Entry 8EV9 (electron microscopy, 3.33 A resolution); this record covers chains A and D of the 4 polymer chains in the assembly.

Chain A:
Name: Cyclic nucleotide-gated cation channel alpha-3
Source organism: Homo sapiens
UniProt: Q16281 (CNGA3_HUMAN); numbering as in UniProt (aligned over 151-694)
Amino-acid sequence (552 residues; row label = number of the first residue in the row):
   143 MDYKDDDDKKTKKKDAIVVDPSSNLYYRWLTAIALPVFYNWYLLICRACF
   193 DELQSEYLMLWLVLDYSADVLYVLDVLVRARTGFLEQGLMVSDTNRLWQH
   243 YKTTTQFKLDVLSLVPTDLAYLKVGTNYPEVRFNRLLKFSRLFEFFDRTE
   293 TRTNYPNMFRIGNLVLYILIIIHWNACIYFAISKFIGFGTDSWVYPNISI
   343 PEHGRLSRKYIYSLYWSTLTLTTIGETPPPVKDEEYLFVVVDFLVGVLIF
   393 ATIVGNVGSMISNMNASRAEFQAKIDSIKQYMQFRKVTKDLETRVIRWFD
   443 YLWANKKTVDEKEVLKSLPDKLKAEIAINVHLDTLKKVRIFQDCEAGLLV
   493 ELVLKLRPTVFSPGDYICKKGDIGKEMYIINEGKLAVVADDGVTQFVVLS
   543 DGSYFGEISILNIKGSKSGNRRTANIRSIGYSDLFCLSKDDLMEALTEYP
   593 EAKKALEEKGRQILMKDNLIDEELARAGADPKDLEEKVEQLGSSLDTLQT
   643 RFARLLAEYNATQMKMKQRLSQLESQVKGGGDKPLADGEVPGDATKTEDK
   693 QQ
Not modelled in the structure: 143-158, 261-267, 610-694
Glycans and other covalent adducts: N-acetylglucosamine (NAG) linked to Asn-339
Construct notes: initiating methionine (143); expression tag (144-150)
Residues lining bound ligands: cyclic guanosine monophosphate (PCG): Cys-510, Gly-516, Val-529, Phe-547, Gly-548, Glu-549, Ile-550, Ser-551, Arg-563, Arg-564, Thr-565, Ala-566, Ile-568
Curated features (UniProtKB/Swiss-Prot):
  - region: Thr-365 to Glu-368 (Selectivity filter)
  - binding site (3',5'-cyclic GMP): Gly-548, Glu-549, Ser-551, Arg-564, Thr-565, Asp-609
  - site (Central gate): Phe-392, Val-396
  - glycosylation: Asn-339 (N-linked (GalNAc...) asparagine)
  - natural variant: Asp-162 (D162V: In ACHM2), Pro-163 (P163L: In ACHM2), Trp-171 (W171C: In ACHM2), Tyr-181 (Y181C: In ACHM2), Asn-182 (N182Y: In ACHM2), Leu-186 (L186F: In ACHM2), Cys-191 (C191Y: In ACHM2), Glu-194 (E194K: In ACHM2), Arg-223 (R223Q: In ACHM2; R223W: In ACHM2), Thr-224 (T224I: Found in patients with cone-rod dystrophy; T224R: In ACHM2), Glu-228 (E228K: In ACHM2; uncertain significance), Phe-249 (F249S: In ACHM2), 46 further natural variant entries in UniProt

Chain D:
Name: Cyclic nucleotide-gated cation channel beta-3
Source organism: Homo sapiens
UniProt: Q9NQW8 (CNGB3_HUMAN); residue numbers follow UniProt; this construct covers 79-809
Amino-acid sequence (740 residues; numbered 70 to 809; the number before each row is that of its first residue):
    70 MDYKDDDDKSGDLTTNPDPQNAAEPTGTVPEQKEMDPGKEGPNSPQNKPP
   120 AAPVINEYADAQLHNLVKRMRQRTALYKKKLVEGDLSSPEASPQTAKPTA
   170 VPPVKESDDKPTEHYYRLLWFKVKKMPLTEYLKRIKLPNSIDSYTDRLYL
   220 LWLLLVTLAYNWNCCFIPLRLVFPYQTADNIHYWLIADIICDIIYLYDML
   270 FIQPRLQFVRGGDIIVDSNELRKHYRTSTKFQLDVASIIPFDICYLFFGF
   320 NPMFRANRMLKYTSFFEFNHHLESIMDKAYIYRVIRTTGYLLFILHINAC
   370 VYYWASNYEGIGTTRWVYDGEGNEYLRCYYWAVRTLITIGGLPEPQTLFE
   420 IVFQLLNFFSGVFVFSSLIGQMRDVIGAATANQNYFRACMDDTIAYMNNY
   470 SIPKLVQKRVRTWYEYTWDSQRMLDESDLLKTLPTTVQLALAIDVNFSII
   520 SKVDLFKGCDTQMIYDMLLRLKSVLYLPGDFVCKKGEIGKEMYIIKHGEV
   570 QVLGGPDGTKVLVTLKAGSVFGEISLLAAGGGNRRTANVVAHGFANLLTL
   620 DKKTLQEILVHYPDSERILMKKARVLLKQKAKTAEATPPRKDLALLFPPK
   670 EETPKLFKTLLGGTGKASLARLLKLKREQAAQKKENSEGGEEEGKENEDK
   720 QKENEDKQKENEDKGKENEDKDKGREPEEKPLDRPECTASPIAVEEEPHS
   770 VRRTVLPRGTSRQSLIISMAPSAEGGEEVLTIEVKEKAKQ
Not modelled in the structure: 70-205, 574-576, 647-809
Construct notes: initiating methionine (70); expression tag (71-78)
Residues lining bound ligands: cyclic guanosine monophosphate (PCG): Cys-552, Val-571, Leu-581, Val-582, Phe-590, Gly-591, Glu-592, Ile-593, Ser-594, Arg-603, Arg-604, Thr-605, Ala-606, Val-608
Curated features (UniProtKB/Swiss-Prot):
  - region: Thr-407 to Gly-410 (Selectivity filter)
  - binding site (3',5'-cyclic GMP): Gly-591, Glu-592, Arg-604, Thr-605
  - site: Phe-434 (Central gate), Ile-438 (Central gate), Arg-442 (Occludes the pore below the central gate)
  - natural variant: Gly-107 (G107R: In ACHM3; uncertain significance), Lys-148 (K148E: In ACHM3), Ser-156 (S156F: In ACHM3), Glu-199 (E199K: In ACHM3; uncertain significance), Pro-309 (P309L: In ACHM3), Arg-403 (R403Q: Found in macular degeneration; uncertain significance), Ser-435 (S435F: In ACHM3), Met-466 (M466T: In ACHM3; uncertain significance), Tyr-469 (Y469D: In STGD1), Asp-494 (D494N: In ACHM3; uncertain significance), Asp-513 (D513Y: In ACHM3; uncertain significance), Phe-525 (F525N: In ACHM3), 4 further natural variant entries in UniProt

How chain A and chain D interact:
Residue-residue contacts - 70 pairs, chain A then chain D:
  Leu-227(A) / Tyr-485(D)  hydrophobic
  Gln-229(A) / His-566(D)  hydrogen bond
  Gln-229(A) / Gly-567(D)
  Gln-229(A) / Ala-586(D)
  Gly-230(A) / Gly-612(D)
  Gly-230(A) / Phe-613(D)  hydrogen bond (backbone-backbone)
  Glu-292(A) / Arg-456(D)  hydrogen bond (backbone-side chain)
  Thr-293(A) / Arg-456(D)
  Thr-293(A) / Arg-480(D)  hydrogen bond (backbone-side chain)
  Thr-365(A) / Ile-408(D)
  Ile-366(A) / Ile-408(D)
  Gly-367(A) / Arg-403(D)  hydrogen bond (backbone-side chain)
  Pro-371(A) / Tyr-399(D)
  Pro-372(A) / Tyr-399(D)
  Val-373(A) / Arg-396(D)  hydrogen bond (backbone-side chain)
  Asp-375(A) / Asn-392(D)
  Asp-375(A) / Leu-395(D)
  Asp-375(A) / Arg-396(D)  salt bridge
  Tyr-378(A) / Arg-396(D)
  Tyr-378(A) / Tyr-399(D)  hydrophobic
  Leu-379(A) / Leu-395(D)  hydrophobic
  Val-381(A) / Tyr-399(D)  hydrophobic
  Val-382(A) / Tyr-398(D)  hydrophobic
  Val-382(A) / Tyr-399(D)  hydrophobic
  Phe-385(A) / Val-402(D)  hydrophobic
  Phe-385(A) / Arg-403(D)
  Phe-385(A) / Ile-408(D)  hydrophobic
  Leu-386(A) / Leu-360(D)  hydrophobic
  Leu-386(A) / Leu-361(D)  hydrophobic
  Leu-386(A) / Leu-364(D)  hydrophobic
  Val-389(A) / Ile-406(D)  hydrophobic
  Val-389(A) / Phe-434(D)  hydrophobic
  Val-389(A) / Leu-437(D)  hydrophobic
  Leu-390(A) / Met-441(D)  hydrophobic
  Thr-394(A) / Ile-445(D)
  Val-396(A) / Ile-438(D)  hydrophobic
  Gly-397(A) / Arg-442(D)
  Gly-397(A) / Ile-445(D)
  Asn-398(A) / Ile-445(D)
  Ser-401(A) / Ile-445(D)
  Asn-405(A) / Asn-453(D)
  Val-451(A) / Asp-461(D)
  Glu-453(A) / Tyr-465(D)  hydrogen bond
  Val-456(A) / Asp-461(D)
  Leu-457(A) / Thr-462(D)
  Leu-457(A) / Tyr-465(D)  hydrophobic
  Ser-459(A) / Cys-458(D)
  Ser-459(A) / Trp-482(D)
  Ser-459(A) / Tyr-483(D)  hydrogen bond
  Ser-459(A) / Leu-493(D)
  Leu-460(A) / Trp-482(D)  hydrophobic
  Leu-460(A) / Tyr-483(D)  hydrophobic
  Pro-461(A) / Trp-482(D)
  Lys-463(A) / Asp-549(D)  salt bridge
  Lys-463(A) / Phe-550(D)  hydrogen bond (side chain-backbone)
  Leu-464(A) / Arg-478(D)
  Leu-464(A) / Trp-482(D)  hydrophobic
  Glu-467(A) / Val-475(D)
  Glu-467(A) / Arg-478(D)  salt bridge
  Ile-468(A) / Tyr-465(D)  hydrophobic
  Ile-468(A) / Met-466(D)  hydrophobic
  Asn-471(A) / Ile-471(D)
  Asn-471(A) / Pro-472(D)
  Val-472(A) / Tyr-469(D)
  Gly-489(A) / Glu-556(D)
  Phe-577(A) / Tyr-469(D)
  Glu-590(A) / Ile-557(D)
  Glu-590(A) / Lys-559(D)
  Glu-590(A) / Gly-600(D)
  Tyr-591(A) / Arg-603(D)
Also at the interface, not in a pair above, chain A (53 interface residues in all): Leu-231, Arg-294, Pro-298, Phe-392, Ala-393, Gly-400, Ser-404, Asn-447, Lys-458, Asp-575
Also at the interface, not in a pair above, chain D (61 interface residues in all): Thr-357, Gly-409, Tyr-454, Asp-460, Asn-468, Ser-470, Val-479, Val-543, Leu-544, Tyr-545, Leu-546, Glu-568, Gly-599, His-611
From the paper, about this interface:
  - pairs named by the authors: Arg-456(D)/Glu-292(A)

In short:
53 residues of chain A and 61 residues of chain D are in contact, with 9 hydrogen bonds and 3 salt bridges.
Polar pairs include Asp-375(A)/Arg-396(D), Lys-463(A)/Asp-549(D) and Glu-467(A)/Arg-478(D). The authors report
a contact between Arg-456(D) and Glu-292(A). Bound to chain A: cyclic guanosine monophosphate.
Chain A is Cyclic nucleotide-gated cation channel alpha-3 and chain D is Cyclic nucleotide-gated cation
channel beta-3, both from Homo sapiens; the structure, Cryo-EM structure of cGMP bound truncated human
CNGA3/CNGB3 channel in lipid nanodisc, transition state 1, was determined by electron microscopy, deposited
together with 8ETP, 8EU3, 8EUC, 8EV8, 8EVA, 8EVB and 8EVC.
